Entry 3C66 (X-ray diffraction, 2.60 A resolution); this record covers chains A and C.

== Chain A ==
Protein: Poly(A) polymerase
Organism: Saccharomyces cerevisiae
Notes: EC 2.7.7.19
Reference sequence: P29468 (PAP_YEAST); residues 1-526 here = UniProt positions 1-526
Sequence (537 residues; row label = number of the first residue in the row):
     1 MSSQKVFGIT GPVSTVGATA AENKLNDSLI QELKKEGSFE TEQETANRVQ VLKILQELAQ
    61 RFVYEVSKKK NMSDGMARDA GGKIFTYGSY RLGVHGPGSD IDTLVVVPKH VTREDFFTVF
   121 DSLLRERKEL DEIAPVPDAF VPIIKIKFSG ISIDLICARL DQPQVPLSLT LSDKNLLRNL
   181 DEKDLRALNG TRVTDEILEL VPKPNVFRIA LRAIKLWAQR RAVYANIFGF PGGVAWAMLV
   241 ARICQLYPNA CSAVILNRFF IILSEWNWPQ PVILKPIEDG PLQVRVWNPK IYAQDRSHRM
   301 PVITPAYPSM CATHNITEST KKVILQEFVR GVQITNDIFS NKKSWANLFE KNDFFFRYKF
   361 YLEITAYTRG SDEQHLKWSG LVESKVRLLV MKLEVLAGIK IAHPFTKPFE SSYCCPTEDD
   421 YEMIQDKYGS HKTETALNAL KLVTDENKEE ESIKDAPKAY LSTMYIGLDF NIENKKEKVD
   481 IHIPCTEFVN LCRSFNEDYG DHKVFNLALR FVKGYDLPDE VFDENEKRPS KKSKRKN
Unresolved in the structure: 1-2, 473, 533-537
Differences from the reference sequence: expression tag (527-537)
From the paper describing this entry:
  - mutagenesis - C485R/V489Y: abolished binding to Fip1
  - mutagenesis - C485R/V489Y: unchanged catalytic activity
  - mutagenesis - C485R/V489Y: abolished growth
  - mutagenesis - C485R/V489Y: unchanged expression
  - conformationally variable residues (helix shift, loop rearrangement, side-chain flip): His482 to Ser494, Arg493 to Asp498

== Chain C ==
Protein: Pre-mRNA polyadenylation factor FIP1
Reference sequence: P45976 (FIP1_YEAST); residue numbers follow UniProt; this construct covers 80-105
Sequence (26 residues; each row starts with the number of its first residue):
    80 DLEVIISLGP DPTRLDAKLL DSYSTA
Unresolved in the structure: 104-105

== Chain A / chain C interface ==
Residue-residue contacts (33):
  Phe360(A) with Leu81(C), hydrophobic
  Gln425(A) with Arg93(C), hydrogen bond (backbone-side chain); Lys97(C)
  Asp426(A) with Arg93(C), salt bridge
  Phe470(A) with Leu81(C), hydrophobic
  Lys478(A) with Glu82(C); Ile84(C)
  Val479(A) with Glu82(C), hydrogen bond (backbone-backbone); Val83(C); Ile84(C), hydrogen bond (backbone-backbone)
  Asp480(A) with Ile84(C)
  Ile481(A) with Ile84(C), hydrogen bond (backbone-backbone); Ile85(C), hydrophobic
  His482(A) with Ile84(C); Ile85(C)
  Cys485(A) with Ile85(C); Leu94(C), hydrophobic
  Thr486(A) with Leu99(C)
  Val489(A) with Leu94(C), hydrophobic; Ala96(C), hydrophobic; Leu99(C), hydrophobic
  His502(A) with Lys97(C)
  Asn506(A) with Lys97(C)
  Leu507(A) with Asp95(C); Ala96(C), hydrogen bond (backbone-backbone)
  Ala508(A) with Leu94(C)
  Leu509(A) with Ile85(C); Arg93(C); Leu94(C), hydrogen bond (backbone-backbone)
  Arg510(A) with Thr92(C); Arg93(C)
  Phe511(A) with Val83(C), hydrophobic; Thr92(C), hydrogen bond (backbone-backbone)
Interface residues without a listed pair, chain A (22 interface residues in all): Leu362, Tyr428, Asn490
Interface residues without a listed pair, chain C (14 interface residues in all): Ser86, Leu87
Interface features reported in the paper:
  - pairs named by the authors: Cys485(A)-Ile85(C), Cys485(A)-Leu94(C), Val489(A)-Leu94(C), Val489(A)-Leu99(C), Val489(A)-Ala96(C)
  - interface residues, chain A: Phe360(A), Leu362(A), Phe470(A), Val479(A), Ile481(A), Cys485(A), Val489(A), Leu507(A), Leu509(A), Phe511(A)
  - interface residues, chain C: Leu81(C), Glu82(C), Val83(C), Ile85(C), Thr92(C), Arg93(C), Leu94(C), Ala96(C), Lys97(C), Leu99(C)

== In short ==
22 residues of chain A face 14 of chain C across their interface, with 7 hydrogen bonds and 1 salt bridge.
Among the polar pairs are Asp426(A)-Arg93(C), Gln425(A)-Arg93(C) and Val479(A)-Glu82(C). The authors report
contacts between Cys485(A) and Ile85(C), Cys485(A) and Leu94(C) and Val489(A) and Leu94(C) among others. From
the paper: C485R/V489Y of chain A abolish binding to Fip1; interface residues Phe360(A), Leu362(A) and
Leu81(C) among others.
Chain A is Poly(A) polymerase (Saccharomyces cerevisiae) and chain C is Pre-mRNA polyadenylation factor FIP1;
the structure, Yeast poly(A) polymerase in complex with Fip1 residues 80-105, was determined by X-ray
diffraction.
